Entry 4DS5 (X-ray diffraction, 1.68 A resolution); this record covers chains A and C of the 3 polymer chains in the assembly.

[Chain A]
Protein: DNA polymerase
Source organism: Geobacillus kaustophilus
Notes: EC 2.7.7.7
Reference sequence: Q5KWC1 (Q5KWC1_GEOKA); residues 285-876 here correspond to UniProt positions 287-878 (UniProt number = residue number + 2)
Chain sequence (592 residues; row label = number of the first residue in the row):
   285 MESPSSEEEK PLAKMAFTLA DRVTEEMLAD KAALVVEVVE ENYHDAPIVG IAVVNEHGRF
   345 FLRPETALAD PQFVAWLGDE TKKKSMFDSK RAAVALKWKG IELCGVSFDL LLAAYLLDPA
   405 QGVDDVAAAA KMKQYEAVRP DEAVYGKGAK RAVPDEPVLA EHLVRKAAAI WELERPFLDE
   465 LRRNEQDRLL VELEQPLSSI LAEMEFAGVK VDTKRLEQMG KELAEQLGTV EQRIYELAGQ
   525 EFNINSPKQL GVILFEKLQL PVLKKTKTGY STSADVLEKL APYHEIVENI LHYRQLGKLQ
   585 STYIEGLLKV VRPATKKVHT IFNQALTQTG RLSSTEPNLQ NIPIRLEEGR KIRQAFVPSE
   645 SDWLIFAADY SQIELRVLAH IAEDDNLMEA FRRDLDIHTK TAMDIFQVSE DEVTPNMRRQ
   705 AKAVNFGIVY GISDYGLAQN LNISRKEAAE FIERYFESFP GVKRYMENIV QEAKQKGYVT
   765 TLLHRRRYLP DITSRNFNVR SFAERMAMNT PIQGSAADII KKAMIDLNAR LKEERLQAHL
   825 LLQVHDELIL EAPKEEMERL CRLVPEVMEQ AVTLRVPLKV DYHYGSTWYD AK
Disordered / not traced: 285-296
Sequence notes: engineered mutation Ala598 (Asp600 in Q5KWC1)

[Chain C]
Molecule: 13-nt DNA strand
Sequence (13 nucleotides; numbered 0 to 12; the number before each row is that of its first residue; numbering starts at 0):
     0 CATGGGAGTC AGG
Disordered / not traced: 0-1

[Chain A / chain C interface]
Residue-residue contacts (46; chain A residue first):
  Asn527(A) with DG11(C), hydrogen bond to the phosphate
  Asn529(A) with DG11(C), sugar contact
  Ser530(A) with DG11(C), hydrogen bond to the phosphate; DG12(C), hydrogen bond to the phosphate
  Gln533(A) with DG12(C), hydrogen bond to the phosphate
  Lys582(A) with DG7(C), base contact; DT8(C), hydrogen bond to the base; DC9(C), sugar contact
  Ser585(A) with DC9(C), phosphate contact
  Thr586(A) with DC9(C), sugar contact
  Gly590(A) with DC9(C), phosphate contact
  Leu610(A) with DA6(C), phosphate contact; DG7(C), phosphate contact
  Thr611(A) with DA6(C), phosphate contact
  Gln612(A) with DG5(C), phosphate contact; DA6(C), hydrogen bond to the phosphate
  Thr613(A) with DG5(C), sugar contact
  Arg615(A) with DG4(C), base contact; DG5(C), hydrogen bond to the base
  Ser617(A) with DA6(C), phosphate contact; DG7(C), hydrogen bond to the phosphate
  Ser618(A) with DG7(C), sugar contact
  Thr619(A) with DG7(C), phosphate contact; DT8(C), phosphate contact
  Glu620(A) with DT8(C), hydrogen bond to the phosphate
  Asn622(A) with DG7(C), hydrogen bond to the sugar
  Asn625(A) with DG7(C), base contact
  Tyr714(A) with DG3(C), sugar contact; DG4(C), stacking on the base
  Gly715(A) with DG3(C), sugar contact
  Ile716(A) with DG3(C), phosphate contact
  Ser717(A) with DT2(C), hydrogen bond to the phosphate; DG3(C), hydrogen bond to the phosphate
  Tyr719(A) with DT2(C), stacking on the base
  Gly720(A) with DG3(C), phosphate contact
  Asn724(A) with DG3(C), hydrogen bond to the base
  Arg729(A) with DT2(C), base contact
  Arg771(A) with DG5(C), salt bridge to the phosphate
  Phe786(A) with DG4(C), phosphate contact; DG5(C), phosphate contact
  Arg789(A) with DG3(C), sugar contact; DG4(C), salt bridge to the phosphate
  Met790(A) with DG5(C), phosphate contact
  Asn793(A) with DG4(C), sugar contact
  Gln797(A) with DG4(C), hydrogen bond to the base; DG5(C), hydrogen bond to the sugar
Other interface residues (no listed pair), chain A (36 interface residues in all): Lys532, Glu589, His829
Other interface residues (no listed pair), chain C (11 interface residues in all): DA10

[In short]
36 residues of chain A and 11 residues of chain C are in contact; the contacts include 15 hydrogen bonds, 2
salt bridges and 2 aromatic stacking contacts. Polar contacts include Lys582(A)-DT8(C), Arg615(A)-DG5(C) and
Asn724(A)-DG3(C).
Here chain A is DNA polymerase (Geobacillus kaustophilus) and chain C is a 13-nt DNA strand. Entry 4DS5
(Ternary complex of Bacillus DNA Polymerase I Large Fragment, DNA duplex, and rCTP in presence of ...) was
determined by X-ray diffraction (same publication as 4DQI, 4DQP, 4DQQ, 4DQR, 4DQS, 4DS4 and 3 further
entries).
